PDB entry 8BCP | electron microscopy, 3.88 A resolution | chains C and H of the 9 polymer chains in the assembly

# Chain C
Name: Tail tube terminator protein p142
Source organism: Escherichia phage T5
Reference sequence: Q6QGE1 (TTTP_BPT5); residue numbers follow UniProt; this construct covers 1-161
Chain sequence (161 residues; numbered 1 to 161; the number before each row is that of its first residue):
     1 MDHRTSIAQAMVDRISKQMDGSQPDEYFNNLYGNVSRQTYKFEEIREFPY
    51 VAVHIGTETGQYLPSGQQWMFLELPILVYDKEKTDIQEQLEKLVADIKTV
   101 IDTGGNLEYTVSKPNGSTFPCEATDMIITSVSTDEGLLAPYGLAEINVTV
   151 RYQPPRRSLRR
Unresolved in the structure: 160-161

# Chain H
Name: Tail tube protein
Source organism: Escherichia phage T5
Reference sequence: Q6QGE2 (TUBE_BPT5); residues 1-464 here = UniProt positions 1-464
Chain sequence (464 residues; numbered 1 to 464; the number before each row is that of its first residue):
     1 MSLQLLRNTRIFVSTVKTGHNKTNTQEILVQDDISWGQDSNSTDITVNEA
    51 GPRPTRGSKRFNDSLNAAEWSFSTYILPYKDKNTSKQIVPDYMLWHALSS
   101 GRAINLEGTTGAHNNATNFMVNFKDNSYHELAMLHIYILTDKTWSYIDSC
   151 QINQAEVNVDIEDIGRVTWSGNGNQLIPLDEQPFDPDQIGIDDETYMTIQ
   201 GSYIKNKLTILKIKDMDTNKSYDIPITGGTFTINNNITYLTPNVMSRVTI
   251 PIGSFTGAFELTGSLTAYLNDKSLGSMELYKDLIKTLKVVNRFEIALVLG
   301 GEYDDERPAAILVAKQAHVNIPTIETDDVLGTSVEFKAIPSDLDAGDEGY
   351 LGFSSKYTRTTINNLIVNGDGATDAVTAITVKSAGNVTTLNRSATLQMSV
   401 EVTPSSARNKEVTWAITAGDAATINATGLLRADASKTGAVTVEATAKDGS
   451 GVKGTKVITVTAGG

# Chain C / chain H interface
Residue-residue contacts (46):
  Y62(C) - R7(H)
  L63(C) - R7(H)
  L63(C) - Q31(H)
  L63(C) - D32(H)
  P64(C) - L6(H)
  P64(C) - R7(H)
  P64(C) - N8(H)
  P64(C) - T9(H)  hydrogen bond (backbone-backbone)
  P64(C) - V30(H)
  P64(C) - Q31(H)
  P64(C) - D32(H)
  S65(C) - T9(H)
  S65(C) - I28(H)
  S65(C) - L29(H)
  S65(C) - V30(H)
  Q67(C) - L29(H)
  Q67(C) - V30(H)
  Q67(C) - Y196(H)
  W69(C) - Y75(H)  hydrogen bond
  W69(C) - I164(H)  hydrophobic
  W69(C) - Y203(H)  hydrophobic
  G104(C) - R307(H)  hydrogen bond (backbone-side chain)
  G105(C) - R307(H)
  N106(C) - K205(H)
  Y109(C) - Q200(H)
  F119(C) - M197(H)  hydrophobic
  C121(C) - M197(H)  hydrogen bond
  E122(C) - Q200(H)  hydrogen bond (backbone-side chain)
  E122(C) - G201(H)
  T124(C) - Y203(H)
  T124(C) - K205(H)
  D125(C) - K205(H)
  M126(C) - K207(H)  hydrogen bond (backbone-side chain)
  R151(C) - Y75(H)
  Q153(C) - Y196(H)  hydrogen bond
  Q153(C) - Q200(H)
  Q153(C) - Y203(H)  hydrogen bond
  P154(C) - Y196(H)
  R156(C) - R10(H)
  R156(C) - E27(H)  salt bridge
  R156(C) - L29(H)
  R156(C) - I191(H)
  R156(C) - D193(H)
  R156(C) - Y196(H)
  R157(C) - D193(H)  salt bridge
  L159(C) - R10(H)
Interface residues without a listed pair, chain C (26 interface residues in all): G66, Q68, P155, S158
Interface residues without a listed pair, chain H (24 interface residues in all): D163

# Overview
The interface between chain C and chain H involves 26 residues on one side and 24 on the other, with 8
hydrogen bonds and 2 salt bridges. Among the polar pairs are R156(C)-E27(H), R157(C)-D193(H) and
W69(C)-Y75(H).
Here chain C is Tail tube terminator protein p142 and chain H is Tail tube protein, both from Escherichia
phage T5. Entry 8BCP (Cryo-EM structure of the proximal end of bacteriophage T5 tail : p142 tail terminator
protein hexamer ...) was determined by electron microscopy, deposited together with 8BCU.
